7M57 - chains G and HH of the 109 polymer chains in the assembly; structure by X-ray diffraction, 4.00 A resolution.

# Chain G (and HH)
Protein: Coat protein
Source organism: Satellite tobacco mosaic virus
Notes: chain HH of this document is another copy of the same molecule, construct and numbering; everything in this record applies to it too
UniProt: P17574 (COAT_STMV); residue numbers follow UniProt; this construct covers 1-159
Chain sequence (159 residues; each row starts with the number of its first residue):
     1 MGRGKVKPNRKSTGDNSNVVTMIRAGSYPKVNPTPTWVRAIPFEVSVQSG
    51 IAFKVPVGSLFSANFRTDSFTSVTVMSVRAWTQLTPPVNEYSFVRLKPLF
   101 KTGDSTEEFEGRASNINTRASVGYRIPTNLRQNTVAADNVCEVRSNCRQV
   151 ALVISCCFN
Not modelled in the structure: 1-15

# Interface between chain G and chain HH
Residue-residue contacts - 92 pairs, chain G then chain HH:
  Asn16(G) with Arg125(HH); Thr128(HH)
  Ser17(G) with Arg125(HH); Pro127(HH); Asn129(HH)
  Asn18(G) with Pro127(HH); Asn129(HH), hydrogen bond (backbone-side chain)
  Val19(G) with Pro127(HH)
  Val20(G) with Phe100(HH), hydrophobic; Glu107(HH); Phe109(HH), hydrophobic; Arg125(HH); Pro127(HH)
  Thr21(G) with Tyr124(HH); Arg125(HH), hydrogen bond (backbone-backbone)
  Met22(G) with Phe109(HH), hydrophobic; Val122(HH), hydrophobic; Gly123(HH)
  Ile23(G) with Ser77(HH); Arg79(HH); Gly123(HH), hydrogen bond (backbone-backbone); Tyr124(HH); Arg125(HH)
  Ala25(G) with Arg79(HH); Ser121(HH), hydrogen bond (backbone-side chain)
  Gly26(G) with Trp81(HH), hydrogen bond (backbone-side chain); Ser121(HH), hydrogen bond (backbone-side chain)
  Ser27(G) with Trp81(HH), hydrogen bond (backbone-side chain)
  Tyr28(G) with Pro42(HH); Trp81(HH); Ala151(HH), hydrophobic
  Pro29(G) with Trp81(HH)
  Val31(G) with Pro42(HH), hydrophobic
  Pro33(G) with Arg39(HH), hydrogen bond (backbone-side chain); Asn64(HH); Phe65(HH)
  Thr34(G) with Asn64(HH); Arg66(HH), hydrogen bond (backbone-side chain)
  Pro35(G) with Trp37(HH), hydrophobic; Arg39(HH); Arg66(HH), hydrogen bond (backbone-side chain)
  Thr36(G) with Trp37(HH)
  Trp37(G) with Pro35(HH), hydrophobic; Thr36(HH); Trp37(HH)
  Arg39(G) with Pro33(HH), hydrogen bond (side chain-backbone); Pro35(HH)
  Pro42(G) with Tyr28(HH); Val31(HH), hydrophobic
  Asn64(G) with Pro33(HH); Thr34(HH)
  Phe65(G) with Pro33(HH)
  Arg66(G) with Thr34(HH), hydrogen bond (side chain-backbone); Pro35(HH), hydrogen bond (side chain-backbone); Ser69(HH), hydrogen bond (side chain-backbone); Phe70(HH)
  Asp68(G) with Asp68(HH)
  Ser69(G) with Arg66(HH), hydrogen bond (backbone-side chain)
  Phe70(G) with Arg66(HH)
  Ser77(G) with Ile23(HH)
  Arg79(G) with Ile23(HH); Ala25(HH)
  Trp81(G) with Gly26(HH), hydrogen bond (side chain-backbone); Ser27(HH), hydrogen bond (side chain-backbone); Tyr28(HH); Pro29(HH)
  Phe100(G) with Val20(HH), hydrophobic
  Glu107(G) with Val20(HH)
  Phe109(G) with Val20(HH), hydrophobic; Met22(HH), hydrophobic
  Ser121(G) with Ala25(HH), hydrogen bond (side chain-backbone); Gly26(HH), hydrogen bond (side chain-backbone)
  Val122(G) with Met22(HH), hydrophobic; Ile23(HH)
  Gly123(G) with Met22(HH); Ile23(HH), hydrogen bond (backbone-backbone)
  Tyr124(G) with Val20(HH), hydrophobic; Thr21(HH); Ile23(HH)
  Arg125(G) with Asn16(HH); Ser17(HH); Val20(HH); Thr21(HH), hydrogen bond (backbone-backbone); Ile23(HH)
  Pro127(G) with Ser17(HH); Asn18(HH); Val19(HH); Val20(HH)
  Thr128(G) with Asn16(HH), hydrogen bond
  Asn129(G) with Ser17(HH); Asn18(HH), hydrogen bond (side chain-backbone)
  Ala151(G) with Tyr28(HH), hydrophobic
Interface residues without a listed pair, chain G (50 interface residues in all): Asn32, Glu44, Pro98, Glu110, Arg119, Ile126, Val153, Asn159
Interface residues without a listed pair, chain HH (49 interface residues in all): Asn32, Glu44, Pro98, Arg119, Ile126, Val153, Asn159

# Overview
50 residues of chain G face 49 of chain HH across their interface, with 23 hydrogen bonds. Among the polar
pairs are Asn18(G)-Asn129(HH), Ala25(G)-Ser121(HH) and Gly26(G)-Trp81(HH).
Both chains are Coat protein (Satellite tobacco mosaic virus). Entry 7M57 (Crystallographic structure of a
primitive orthorhombic crystal form of STMV) was determined by X-ray diffraction together with 5BKL, 5BKN,
7M2T, 7M2V, 7M3T and 7M50 from the same study.
